Entry 3NE6 (X-ray diffraction, 2.00 A resolution); this record covers chains A and P of the 3 polymer chains in the assembly.

Chain A:
Protein: DNA polymerase
Source organism: Enterobacteria phage RB69
Notes: EC 2.7.7.7
Reference sequence: Q38087 (DPOL_BPR69); numbering as in UniProt (aligned over 1-903)
Sequence (903 residues; row label = number of the first residue in the row):
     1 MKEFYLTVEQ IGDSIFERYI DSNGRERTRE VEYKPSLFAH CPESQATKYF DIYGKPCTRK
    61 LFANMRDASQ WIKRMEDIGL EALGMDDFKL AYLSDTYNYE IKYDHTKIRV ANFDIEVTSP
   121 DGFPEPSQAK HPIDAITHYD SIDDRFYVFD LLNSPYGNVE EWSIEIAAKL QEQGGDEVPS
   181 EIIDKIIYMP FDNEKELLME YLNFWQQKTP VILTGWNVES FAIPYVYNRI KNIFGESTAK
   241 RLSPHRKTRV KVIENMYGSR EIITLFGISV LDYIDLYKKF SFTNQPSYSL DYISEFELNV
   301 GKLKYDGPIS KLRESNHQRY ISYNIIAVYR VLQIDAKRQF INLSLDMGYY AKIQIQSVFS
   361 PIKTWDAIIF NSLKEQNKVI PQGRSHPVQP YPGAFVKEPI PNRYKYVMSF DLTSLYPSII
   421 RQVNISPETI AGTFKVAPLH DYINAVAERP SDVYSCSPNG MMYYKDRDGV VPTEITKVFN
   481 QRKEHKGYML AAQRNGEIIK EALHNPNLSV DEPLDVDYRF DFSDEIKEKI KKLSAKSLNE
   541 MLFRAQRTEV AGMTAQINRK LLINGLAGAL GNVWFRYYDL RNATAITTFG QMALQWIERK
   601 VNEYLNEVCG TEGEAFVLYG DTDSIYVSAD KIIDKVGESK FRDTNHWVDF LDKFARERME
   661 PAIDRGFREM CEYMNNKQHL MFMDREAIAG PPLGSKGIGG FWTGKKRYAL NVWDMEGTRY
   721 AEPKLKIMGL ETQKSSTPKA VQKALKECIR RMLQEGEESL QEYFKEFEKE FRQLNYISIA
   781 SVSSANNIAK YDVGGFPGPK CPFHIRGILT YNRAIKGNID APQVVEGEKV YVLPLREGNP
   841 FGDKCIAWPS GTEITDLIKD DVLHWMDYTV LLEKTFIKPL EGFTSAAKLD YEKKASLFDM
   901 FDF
Construct notes: engineered mutation Ala222 (Asp in Q38087), Ala327 (Asp in Q38087), Gly565 (Ser in Q38087), Ala567 (Tyr in Q38087)
Metal / ion sites: Ca2+ site 1 near Glu116 (its only coordinating residue here); Ca2+ site 2: Asp411, Leu412, Asp623 (together with 2'-deoxycytidine-5'-triphosphate); Ca2+ site 3: Asp411, Asp623 (together with 2'-deoxycytidine-5'-triphosphate); Ca2+ site 4: Asn505, Asn507, Lys531; Ca2+ site 5 near Glu716 (its only coordinating residue here)
Small-molecule neighbours: 2'-deoxycytidine-5'-triphosphate (DCP): Asp411, Leu412, Thr413, Ser414, Leu415, Tyr416, Pro417, Arg482, Lys486, Lys560, Leu561, Asn564, Thr622, Asp623
Curated features (UniProtKB/Swiss-Prot):
  - region: Thr248 to Thr264 (Beta hairpin), Lys705 to Tyr708 (Binding of DNA in B-conformation), Leu897 to Phe903 (Interaction with the polymerase clamp)
  - binding site (Mg(2+)): Asp114, Glu116, Asp411, Leu412, Asp623
  - binding site (substrate): Ser414 to Tyr416, Arg482, Lys560
  - site: Asp621 (Optimization of metal coordination by the polymerase active site), Lys706 (Optimization of metal coordination by the polymerase active site), Asp714 (Essential for viral replication)
  - mutagenesis: Leu415 (L415A/G: Decreases base selectivity by several hundred fold; L415G/F: Increased misinsertion, increased mismatch extension and inefficient proofreading; L415M: No effect on base selectivity), Leu561 (L561A: No effect on the ability to recognize damaged DNA. Increase in probability of nucleotide incorporation), Asp621 (D621A: Drastic decrease in the efficiency of incorporation of dGMP), Lys706 (K706A: Almost complete loss of polymerase activity), Asp714 (D714A: Complete loss of viral replication)

Chain P:
Molecule: 13-nt DNA strand
Sequence (13 nucleotides; each row starts with the number of its first residue):
   103 GCGGACTGCT TAC
Modified / non-standard residues: DOC (2',3'-dideoxycytidine-5'-monophosphate) at position 115

Chain A / chain P interface:
Pairs across the interface (27):
  Asn284(A) with DT112(P), phosphate contact; DT113(P), hydrogen bond to the phosphate
  Asp621(A) with DOC_115(P), sugar contact
  Thr622(A) with DOC_115(P), sugar contact
  Lys706(A) with DA114(P), hydrogen bond to the base
  Tyr708(A) with DOC_115(P), hydrogen bond to the phosphate
  Met728(A) with DA114(P), phosphate contact; DOC_115(P), phosphate contact
  Gly729(A) with DT113(P), phosphate contact; DA114(P), hydrogen bond to the phosphate
  Gln733(A) with DT113(P), sugar contact; DA114(P), phosphate contact
  Lys734(A) with DT113(P), phosphate contact
  Ser735(A) with DT112(P), hydrogen bond to the phosphate; DT113(P), hydrogen bond to the phosphate
  Ser783(A) with DC111(P), sugar contact; DT112(P), phosphate contact
  Ser784(A) with DC111(P), phosphate contact; DT112(P), hydrogen bond to the phosphate
  Ala785(A) with DC111(P), phosphate contact
  Asn786(A) with DC111(P), hydrogen bond to the phosphate
  Lys790(A) with DG110(P), salt bridge to the phosphate
  Tyr791(A) with DT109(P), hydrogen bond to the phosphate; DG110(P), hydrogen bond to the phosphate
  Pro802(A) with DG110(P), sugar contact
  His804(A) with DG110(P), phosphate contact; DC111(P), salt bridge to the phosphate
Other interface residues (no listed pair), chain A (24 interface residues in all): Tyr257, Asp623, Tyr626, Ile727, Ser736, Lys829

In short:
24 residues of chain A and 7 residues of chain P are in contact; the contacts include 10 hydrogen bonds and 2
salt bridges. Among the polar pairs are Lys706(A)-DA114(P), Asn284(A)-DT113(P) and Tyr708(A)-DOC_115(P).
Ligands of chain A: 2'-deoxycytidine-5'-triphosphate.
Chain A is DNA polymerase (Enterobacteria phage RB69) and chain P is a 13-nt DNA strand; the structure, RB69
DNA Polymerase (S565G/Y567A) Ternary Complex with dCTP Opposite dG, was determined by X-ray diffraction (same
publication as 3NDK, 3NGI and 3NHG).
